PDB entry 4WU8 | X-ray diffraction, 2.45 A resolution | chains J and G of the 10 polymer chains in the assembly

# Chain J
Molecule: 145-nt DNA strand
Sequence (145 nucleotides; each row starts with the number of its first residue; numbers below 1 keep their minus sign (DA-72 is residue -72)):
   -72 ATCAATATCC ACCTGCAGAT ACTACCAAAA GTGTATTTGG AAACTGCTCC ATCAAAAGGC
   -12 ATGTTCAGCT GATTCAGCTG AACATGCCTT TTGATGGAGC AGTTTCCAAA TACACTTTTG
    48 GTAGTATCTG CAGGTGGATA TTGAT
Ion coordination: Pt ion near DG-14 (its only coordinating residue here)
Small-molecule neighbours:
  - CX3 ([2-(3-{bis[2-(amino-kappaN)ethyl]amino-kappaN}propyl)-1H-benzo[de]isoquinoline-1,3(2H)-dionato(2-)]platinum(1+)), molecule 1: DA-17, DA-16, DG-15, DG-14, DC-13
  - CX3, molecule 2: DG13, DC14, DC15

# Chain G
Name: Histone H2A type 1
From: Xenopus laevis
UniProtKB: P06897 (H2A1_XENLA); residues 1-129 here correspond to UniProt positions 2-130 (UniProt number = residue number + 1)
Sequence (129 residues; each row starts with the number of its first residue):
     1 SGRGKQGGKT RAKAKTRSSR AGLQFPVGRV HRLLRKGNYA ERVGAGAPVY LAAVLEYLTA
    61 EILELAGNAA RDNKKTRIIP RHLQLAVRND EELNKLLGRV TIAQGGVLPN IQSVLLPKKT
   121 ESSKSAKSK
Disordered / not traced: 1-13, 120-129
Differences from the reference sequence: engineered mutation Arg99 (Gly100 in P06897), Ser123 (Ala124 in P06897)
UniProt features mapped onto this chain:
  - modified residue: Ser1 (N-acetylserine), Lys5 (N6-(2-hydroxyisobutyryl)lysine), Lys9 (N6-(2-hydroxyisobutyryl)lysine), Lys36 (N6-(2-hydroxyisobutyryl)lysine), Lys74 (N6-(2-hydroxyisobutyryl)lysine), Lys75 (N6-(2-hydroxyisobutyryl)lysine), Lys95 (N6-(2-hydroxyisobutyryl)lysine), Gln104 (N5-methylglutamine), Lys118 (N6-(2-hydroxyisobutyryl)lysine)
  - cross-link (Glycyl lysine isopeptide (Lys-Gly)): Lys13 (interchain with G-Cter in ubiquitin), Lys15 (interchain with G-Cter in ubiquitin), Lys119 (interchain with G-Cter in ubiquitin)

# How chain J and chain G interact
Residue-residue contacts - 14 pairs, chain J then chain G:
  DA-54(J) - Arg77(G)  sugar contact
  DA-44(J) - Arg32(G)  phosphate contact
  DA-43(J) - Gly28(G)  phosphate contact
  DA-43(J) - Arg29(G)  salt bridge to the phosphate
  DA-43(J) - Arg32(G)  salt bridge to the phosphate
  DG-42(J) - Ala14(G)  phosphate contact
  DG-42(J) - Thr16(G)  phosphate contact
  DG-42(J) - Arg17(G)  salt bridge to the phosphate
  DG-42(J) - Gly28(G)  phosphate contact
  DT-41(J) - Ala14(G)  phosphate contact
  DT-41(J) - Lys15(G)  phosphate contact
  DT-41(J) - Arg20(G)  salt bridge to the phosphate
  DT-35(J) - Arg42(G)  hydrogen bond to the sugar
  DG-34(J) - Arg42(G)  sugar contact

# Summary
7 residues of chain J and 10 residues of chain G are in contact; the contacts include 1 hydrogen bond and 4
salt bridges. Among the polar pairs are DT-35(J)-Arg42(G), DA-43(J)-Arg29(G) and DA-43(J)-Arg32(G). Bound to
chain J: compound CX3.
Here chain J is a 145-nt DNA strand and chain G is Histone H2A type 1 (Xenopus laevis). Entry 4WU8 (Structure
of trPtNAP-NCP145) was determined by X-ray diffraction, deposited together with 4WU9.
